Entry 8WOC (electron microscopy, 3.28 A resolution); this record covers chains L and T of the 13 polymer chains in the assembly.

== Chain L ==
Name: Helicase HerA central domain-containing protein
Organism: Paenibacillus sp. 453mf
UniProt: A0A1I6T0T5 (A0A1I6T0T5_9BACL); residues 7-696 here correspond to UniProt positions 1-690 (UniProt number = residue number - 6)
Sequence (696 residues; numbered 1 to 696; the number before each row is that of its first residue):
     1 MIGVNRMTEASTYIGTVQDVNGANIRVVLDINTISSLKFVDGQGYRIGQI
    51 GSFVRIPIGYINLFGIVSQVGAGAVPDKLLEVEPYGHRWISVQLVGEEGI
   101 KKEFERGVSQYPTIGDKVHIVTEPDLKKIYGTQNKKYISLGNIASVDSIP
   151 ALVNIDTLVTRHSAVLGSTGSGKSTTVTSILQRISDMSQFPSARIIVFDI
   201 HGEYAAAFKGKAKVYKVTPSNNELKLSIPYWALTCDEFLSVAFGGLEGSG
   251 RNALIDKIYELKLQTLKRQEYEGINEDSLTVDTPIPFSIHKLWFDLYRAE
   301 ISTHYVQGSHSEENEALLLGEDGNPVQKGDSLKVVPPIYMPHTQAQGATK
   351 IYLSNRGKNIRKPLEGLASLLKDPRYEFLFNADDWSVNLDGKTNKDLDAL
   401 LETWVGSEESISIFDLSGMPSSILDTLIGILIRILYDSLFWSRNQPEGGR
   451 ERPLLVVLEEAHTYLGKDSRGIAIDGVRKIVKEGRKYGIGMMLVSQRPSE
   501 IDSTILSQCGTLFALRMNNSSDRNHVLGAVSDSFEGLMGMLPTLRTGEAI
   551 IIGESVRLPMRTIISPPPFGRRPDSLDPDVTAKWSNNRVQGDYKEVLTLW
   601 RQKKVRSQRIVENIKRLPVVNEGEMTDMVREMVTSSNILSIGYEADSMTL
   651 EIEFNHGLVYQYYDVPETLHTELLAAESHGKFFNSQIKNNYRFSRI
Unresolved in the structure: 1-7, 620-635
Construct notes: initiating methionine (1); expression tag (2-6)

== Chain T ==
Name: SIR2-like domain-containing protein
Organism: Paenibacillus sp. 453mf
UniProt: A0A1I6T0R8 (A0A1I6T0R8_9BACL); residues 1-381 here = UniProt positions 1-381
Sequence (381 residues; numbered 1 to 381; the number before each row is that of its first residue):
     1 MDHSITASYYDTTQQLSLLKHVLSEDKRPIAFIIAAGCPVSIRHNDAPLI
    51 PDVAGLTRKISDSFGGNPDSLLMKIIQNLKTTIPNPTIEDILSYIRLLQQ
   101 IPMSGKIHDVENSVINALEESICELIEEEVNVDLPGNATPYHKIAAWINS
   151 INREHQVEIFTTNYDLLMEQALEELNVPYFDGFVGSKRAFFDIRTIEENK
   201 LPSRWSKLWKLHGSINWQLDKQTQTIWRGTPSKGCSLIHPSHLKYDQSRK
   251 MPYLVMMDQLKLFLNQPSAILITCGYSYKDQHINEVLSQGLQTNPNALIY
   301 GLQYDVLENYQEAKDMALKRSNLILLAKDRAIIGKKEGEWKPDPQSSQDN
   351 DPLLFFKLGDFQHLASFLEEISQYDWSKQND
Unresolved in the structure: 1-7, 65-67, 246-250, 343-353, 374-381

== Interface between chain L and chain T ==
Contacting residue pairs (11; chain L residue first):
  Ile34(L) with Lys27(T); Arg28(T)
  Leu37(L) with Leu18(T), hydrophobic; His21(T); Arg28(T)
  Phe39(L) with Leu18(T), hydrophobic; Val22(T), hydrophobic; Leu298(T), hydrophobic
  Gly42(L) with Ile333(T)
  Gly44(L) with Leu18(T)
  Arg46(L) with His21(T)
Also at the interface, not in a pair above, chain L (8 interface residues in all): Lys38, Asp41
Also at the interface, not in a pair above, chain T (11 interface residues in all): Asn296, Tyr300, Ile324, Gly334

== In short ==
8 residues of chain L and 11 residues of chain T are in contact.
Here chain L is Helicase HerA central domain-containing protein and chain T is SIR2-like domain-containing
protein, both from Paenibacillus sp. 453mf. Entry 8WOC (Cryo-EM structure of SIR2/HerA complex) was determined
by electron microscopy.
